Entry 6NE0 (electron microscopy, 3.40 A resolution); this record covers chains G and M of the 12 polymer chains in the assembly.

== Chain G ==
Protein: CRISPR-associated protein Csy3
Organism: Pseudomonas aeruginosa UCBPP-PA14
Reference sequence: Q02MM1 (CSY3_PSEAB); residues 20-361 here correspond to UniProt positions 1-342 (UniProt number = residue number - 19)
Amino-acid sequence (342 residues; each row starts with the number of its first residue):
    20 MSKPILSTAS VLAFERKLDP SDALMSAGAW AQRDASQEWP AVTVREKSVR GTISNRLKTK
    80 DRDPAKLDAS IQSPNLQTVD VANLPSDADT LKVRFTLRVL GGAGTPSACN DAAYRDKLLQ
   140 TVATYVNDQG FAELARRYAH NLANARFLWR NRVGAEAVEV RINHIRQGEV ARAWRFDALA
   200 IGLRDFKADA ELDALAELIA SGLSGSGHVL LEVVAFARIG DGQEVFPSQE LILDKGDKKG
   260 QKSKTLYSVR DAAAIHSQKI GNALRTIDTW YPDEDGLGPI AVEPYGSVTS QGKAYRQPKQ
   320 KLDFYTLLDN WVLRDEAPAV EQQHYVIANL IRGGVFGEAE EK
Disordered / not traced: 20-24, 358-361

== Chain M ==
Molecule: Crispr RNA
Sequence (60 nucleotides; row label = number of the first residue in the row):
     1 CUAAGAAAUU CACGGCGGGC UUGAUGUCCG CGUCUACCUG GUUCACUGCC GUGUAGGCAG
Disordered / not traced: 59-60

== Chain G / chain M interface ==
Contacting residue pairs (42; chain G residue first):
  Ala-32(G) with C11(M), base contact
  Phe-33(G) with C11(M), hydrogen bond to the sugar; A12(M), sugar contact
  Glu-34(G) with C11(M), phosphate contact; A12(M), phosphate contact
  Arg-35(G) with A12(M), salt bridge to the phosphate; C13(M), salt bridge to the phosphate
  Val-68(G) with G19(M), base contact
  Arg-69(G) with G19(M), hydrogen bond to the sugar; C20(M), sugar contact; U21(M), hydrogen bond to the phosphate; U22(M), base contact
  Gly-70(G) with G19(M), sugar contact
  Thr-71(G) with G19(M), hydrogen bond to the base
  Ser-73(G) with G18(M), hydrogen bond to the base
  Asn-94(G) with G19(M), base contact
  Gln-96(G) with G19(M), base contact
  Val-98(G) with G19(M), base contact
  Ser-126(G) with U10(M), phosphate contact; C11(M), hydrogen bond to the phosphate
  Trp-168(G) with G14(M), base contact
  Arg-169(G) with G17(M), phosphate contact; G18(M), salt bridge to the phosphate
  Gln-248(G) with G15(M), hydrogen bond to the sugar; C16(M), base contact
  Leu-250(G) with G15(M), base contact
  His-275(G) with G15(M), salt bridge to the phosphate
  Gln-277(G) with G14(M), sugar contact; G15(M), hydrogen bond to the phosphate
  Lys-278(G) with G14(M), hydrogen bond to the base; C16(M), salt bridge to the phosphate
  Asn-281(G) with G14(M), hydrogen bond to the phosphate
  Arg-284(G) with C13(M), sugar contact; G14(M), salt bridge to the phosphate
  Glu-302(G) with G14(M), phosphate contact
  Ser-309(G) with G14(M), hydrogen bond to the base
  Arg-351(G) with A12(M), hydrogen bond to the sugar
  Gly-352(G) with A12(M), sugar contact
  Gly-353(G) with C11(M), hydrogen bond to the sugar; A12(M), hydrogen bond to the sugar
  Val-354(G) with C11(M), base contact; A12(M), base contact
Other interface residues (no listed pair), chain G (32 interface residues in all): Ala-127, Ser-247, Glu-249, Lys-263

== Overview ==
Chain G and chain M form an interface of 32 and 13 residues respectively, with 14 hydrogen bonds and 6 salt
bridges. Polar pairs include Thr-71(G)/G19(M), Ser-73(G)/G18(M) and Lys-278(G)/G14(M).
Chain G is CRISPR-associated protein Csy3 (Pseudomonas aeruginosa UCBPP-PA14) and chain M is Crispr RNA; the
structure, Structure of double-stranded target DNA engaged Csy complex from Pseudomonas aeruginosa (PA-14),
was determined by electron microscopy.
